Entry 1LQS (X-ray diffraction, 2.70 A resolution); this record covers chains R and L of the 4 polymer chains in the assembly.

[Chain R]
Name: Interleukin-10 receptor alpha chain
Source organism: Homo sapiens
Notes: fragment: extracellular domain, residues 22-235
Reference sequence: Q13651 (I10R1_HUMAN); residues 1-214 here correspond to UniProt positions 22-235 (UniProt number = residue number + 21)
Sequence (214 residues; numbered 1 to 214; the number before each row is that of its first residue):
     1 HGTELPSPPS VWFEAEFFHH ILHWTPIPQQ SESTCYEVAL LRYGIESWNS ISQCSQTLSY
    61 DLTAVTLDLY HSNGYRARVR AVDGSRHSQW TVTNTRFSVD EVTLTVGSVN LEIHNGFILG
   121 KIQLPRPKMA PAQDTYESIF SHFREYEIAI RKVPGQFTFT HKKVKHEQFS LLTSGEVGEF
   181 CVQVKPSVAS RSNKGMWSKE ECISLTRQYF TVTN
Unresolved in the structure: 1, 209-214
Construct notes: engineered mutation Gln29 (Asn50 in Q13651), Gln53 (Asn74 in Q13651), Gln89 (Asn110 in Q13651), Gln133 (Asn154 in Q13651), Gln156 (Asn177 in Q13651), Gln168 (Asn189 in Q13651)
Disulfide bonds: Cys35-Cys54, Cys181-Cys202
What the authors report for this chain:
  - conformationally variable residues (side-chain flip): Tyr43, Arg76, Arg96

[Chain L]
Name: Interleukin-10-like protein
Source organism: Human herpesvirus 5
Reference sequence: P17150 (IL10H_HCMVA); the construct has insertions or renumbered stretches relative to UniProt, so the offset changes along the chain: -6 to 13 = UniProt 27-46; 16-38 = UniProt 47-69; 40-52 = UniProt 70-82; 56-112 = UniProt 83-139; 1 more segments
Sequence (157 residues; each row starts with the number of its first residue; note: 8 numbers in that range are skipped by the numbering (no residue carries them; nothing is unmodelled there); numbers below 1 keep their minus sign (Ser-6 is residue -6)):
    -6 SEEAKPATTT TIKNTKPQCR
    16 PEDYATRLQD LRVTFHRVKP TLQ
    40 REDDYSVWLD GTV
    56 VKGCWGCSVM DWLLRRYLEI VFPAGDHVYP GLKTELHSMR STLESIYKDM RQCPLLG
   114 C
   116 GDKSVISRLS QEAERKSDNG TRKGLSELDT LFSRLEEYLH SRK
Unresolved in the structure: -6 to 7, 158
Disulfide bonds: Cys12-Cys108, Cys62-Cys114
What the authors report for this chain:
  - self-association interface (contacts with another copy of this molecule); pairs are residue here / residue on that copy: Cys59-Cys59 (disulfide)
  - conformationally variable residues (side-chain flip): Asp42

[How chain R and chain L interact]
Residue-residue contacts - 34 pairs, chain R then chain L:
  Leu41(R) - Tyr44(L)  hydrophobic
  Tyr43(R) - Asp42(L)  hydrogen bond
  Tyr43(R) - Tyr44(L)
  Tyr43(R) - Val46(L)
  Gly44(R) - Tyr44(L)  hydrogen bond (backbone-backbone)
  Gly44(R) - Val46(L)
  Glu46(R) - Tyr44(L)
  Glu46(R) - Ser45(L)
  Trp48(R) - Tyr44(L)  hydrophobic
  Asn73(R) - Val46(L)
  Asn73(R) - Leu48(L)
  Arg76(R) - Gln38(L)  hydrogen bond (side chain-backbone)
  Arg76(R) - Asp42(L)  salt bridge
  Arg76(R) - Tyr44(L)
  Asn94(R) - Pro35(L)
  Asn94(R) - Gln38(L)
  Thr95(R) - Pro35(L)
  Thr95(R) - Gln38(L)
  Arg96(R) - Lys34(L)  hydrogen bond (backbone-side chain)
  Arg96(R) - Gln38(L)  hydrogen bond (backbone-side chain)
  Glu101(R) - Lys34(L)  salt bridge
  Phe143(R) - Pro16(L)
  Phe143(R) - Glu17(L)
  Val188(R) - Gln24(L)
  Ala189(R) - Ala20(L)
  Ala189(R) - Gln24(L)  hydrogen bond (backbone-side chain)
  Ser190(R) - Ala20(L)
  Ser190(R) - Leu23(L)
  Ser190(R) - Gln24(L)  hydrogen bond (backbone-backbone)
  Ser190(R) - Arg27(L)  hydrogen bond (backbone-side chain)
  Arg191(R) - Gln24(L)  hydrogen bond (backbone-side chain)
  Arg191(R) - Arg27(L)
  Ser192(R) - Arg27(L)  hydrogen bond (side chain-backbone)
  Ser192(R) - Val28(L)
Also at the interface, not in a pair above, chain R (19 interface residues in all): Ile45, Val92
Also at the interface, not in a pair above, chain L (19 interface residues in all): Thr21, Arg40, Asp43, Asp49
Interface features reported in the paper:
  - pairs named by the authors: Gly44(R)-Tyr44(L) (backbone contact), Arg76(R)-Gln38(L) (hydrogen bond), Glu101(R)-Lys34(L), Ser190(R)-Arg27(L) (backbone contact), Arg191(R)-Gln24(L) (backbone contact), Gln38(L)-Arg96(R) (hydrogen bond), Asp42(L)-Tyr43(R)
  - interface residues, chain L: Pro16(L), Glu17(L)

[In short]
The chain R/chain L interface involves 19 residues from each chain; the contacts include 10 hydrogen bonds and
2 salt bridges. Among the polar pairs are Arg76(R)-Asp42(L), Glu101(R)-Lys34(L) and Tyr43(R)-Asp42(L). The
paper describes backbone contacts between Gly44(R) and Tyr44(L), Ser190(R) and Arg27(L) and Arg191(R) and
Gln24(L); hydrogen bonds between Arg76(R) and Gln38(L) and Gln38(L) and Arg96(R); contacts between Glu101(R)
and Lys34(L) and Asp42(L) and Tyr43(R). From the paper: interface residues Pro16(L) and Glu17(L);
conformational variability at Tyr43(R), Arg76(R) and Asp42(L) among others.
Chain R is Interleukin-10 receptor alpha chain (Homo sapiens) and chain L is Interleukin-10-like protein
(Human herpesvirus 5); the structure, Crystal structure of human cytomegalovirus il-10 bound to soluble human
il-10R1, was determined by X-ray diffraction.
